PDB entry 8U9X | X-ray diffraction, 3.05 A resolution | chains A and F of the 14 polymer chains in the assembly

[Chain A]
Name: DNA-directed RNA polymerase II subunit RPB1
From: Saccharomyces cerevisiae
Reference sequence: P04050 (RPB1_YEAST); numbering as in UniProt (aligned over 1-1733)
Sequence (1733 residues; row label = number of the first residue in the row):
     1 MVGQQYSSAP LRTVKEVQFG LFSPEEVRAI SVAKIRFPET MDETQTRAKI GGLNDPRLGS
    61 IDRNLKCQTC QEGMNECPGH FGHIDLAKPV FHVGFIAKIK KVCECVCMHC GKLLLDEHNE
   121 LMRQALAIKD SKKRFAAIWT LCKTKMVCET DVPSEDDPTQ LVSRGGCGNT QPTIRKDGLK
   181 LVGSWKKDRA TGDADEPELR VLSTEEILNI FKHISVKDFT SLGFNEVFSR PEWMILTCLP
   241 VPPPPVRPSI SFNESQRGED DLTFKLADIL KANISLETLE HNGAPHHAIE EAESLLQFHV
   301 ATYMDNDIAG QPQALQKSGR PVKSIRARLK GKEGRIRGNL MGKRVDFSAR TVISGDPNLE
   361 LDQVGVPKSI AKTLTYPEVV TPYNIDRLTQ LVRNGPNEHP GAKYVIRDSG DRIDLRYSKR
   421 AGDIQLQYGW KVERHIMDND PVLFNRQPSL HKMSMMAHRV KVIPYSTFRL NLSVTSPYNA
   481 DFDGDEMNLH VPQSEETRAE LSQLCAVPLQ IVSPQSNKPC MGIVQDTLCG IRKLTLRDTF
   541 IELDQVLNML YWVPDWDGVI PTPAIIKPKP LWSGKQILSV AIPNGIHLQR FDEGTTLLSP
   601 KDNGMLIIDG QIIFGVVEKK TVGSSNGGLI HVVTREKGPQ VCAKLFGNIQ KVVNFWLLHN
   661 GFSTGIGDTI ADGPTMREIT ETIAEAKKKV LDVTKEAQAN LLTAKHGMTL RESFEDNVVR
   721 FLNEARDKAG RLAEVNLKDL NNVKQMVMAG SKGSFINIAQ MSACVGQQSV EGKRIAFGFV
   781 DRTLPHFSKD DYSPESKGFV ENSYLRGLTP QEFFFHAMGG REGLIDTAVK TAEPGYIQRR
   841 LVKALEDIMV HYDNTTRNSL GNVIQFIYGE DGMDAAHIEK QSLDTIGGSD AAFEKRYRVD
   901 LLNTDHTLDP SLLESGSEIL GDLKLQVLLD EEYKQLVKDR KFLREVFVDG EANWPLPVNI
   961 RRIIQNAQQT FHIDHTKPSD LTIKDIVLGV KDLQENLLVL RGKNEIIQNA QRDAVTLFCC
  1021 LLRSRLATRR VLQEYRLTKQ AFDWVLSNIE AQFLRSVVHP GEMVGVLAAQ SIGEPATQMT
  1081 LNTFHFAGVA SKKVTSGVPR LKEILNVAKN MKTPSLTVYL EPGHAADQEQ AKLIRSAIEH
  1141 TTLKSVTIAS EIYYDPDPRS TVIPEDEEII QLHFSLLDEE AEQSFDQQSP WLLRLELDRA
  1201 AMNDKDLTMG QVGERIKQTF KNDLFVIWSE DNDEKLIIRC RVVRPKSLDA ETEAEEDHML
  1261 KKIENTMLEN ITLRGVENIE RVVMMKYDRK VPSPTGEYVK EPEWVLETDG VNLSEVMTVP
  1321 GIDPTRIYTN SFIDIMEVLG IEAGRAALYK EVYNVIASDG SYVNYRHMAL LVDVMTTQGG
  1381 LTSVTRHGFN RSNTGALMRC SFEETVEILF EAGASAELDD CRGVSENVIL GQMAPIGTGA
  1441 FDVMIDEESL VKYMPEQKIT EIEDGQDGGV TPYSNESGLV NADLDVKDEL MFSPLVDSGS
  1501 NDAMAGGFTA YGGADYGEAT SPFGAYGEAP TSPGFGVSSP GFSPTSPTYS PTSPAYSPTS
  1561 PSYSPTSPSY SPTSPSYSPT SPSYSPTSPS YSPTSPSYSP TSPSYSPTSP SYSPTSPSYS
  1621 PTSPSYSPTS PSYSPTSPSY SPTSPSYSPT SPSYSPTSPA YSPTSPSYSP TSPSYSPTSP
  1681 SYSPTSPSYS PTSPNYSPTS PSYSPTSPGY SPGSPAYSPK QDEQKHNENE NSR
Disordered / not traced: 1-2, 154-162, 166, 187-197, 253-255, 319-320, 1157-1160, 1173-1186, 1244-1254, 1456-1733
Differences from the reference sequence: conflict Pro-834 (Thr in P04050)
Swiss-Prot annotation at these positions:
  - region: Pro-248 to Asp-260 (Lid loop), Asn-306 to Lys-323 (Rudder loop), Pro-810 to Glu-822 (Bridging helix)
  - binding site (Zn(2+)): Cys-67, Cys-70, Cys-77, His-80, Cys-107, Cys-110, Cys-148, Cys-167
  - binding site (Mg(2+)): Asp-481, Asp-483, Asp-485
  - modified residue: Thr-1471 (Phosphothreonine)
  - cross-link (Glycyl lysine isopeptide (Lys-Gly)): Lys-695 (interchain with G-Cter in ubiquitin), Lys-1246 (interchain with G-Cter in ubiquitin), Lys-1350 (interchain with G-Cter in ubiquitin)
Bound ions: Zn2+ site 1: Cys-67, Cys-70, Cys-77; Zn2+ site 2: Cys-107, Cys-110, Cys-167; Mn2+ site 1: Asp-481, Asp-485 (together with ATP); Mn2+ site 2: Asp-481, Asp-483 (together with ATP)
Small-molecule neighbours: ATP (adenosine-5'-triphosphate): Arg-446, Pro-448, Asn-479, Asp-481, Asp-483, Asp-485, Thr-831, Leu-1081, Phe-1084, His-1085
From the paper describing this entry:
  - conformationally variable residues (helix shift, side-chain flip): Arg-446, Ala-828
  - contacts within the chain: Arg-446/Asp-485 (hydrogen bond)
  - conformationally variable residues: Val-1094 (from molecular simulation)

[Chain F]
Name: DNA-directed RNA polymerases I, II, and III subunit RPABC2
From: Saccharomyces cerevisiae
Reference sequence: P20435 (RPAB2_YEAST); residue numbers follow UniProt; this construct covers 1-155
Sequence (155 residues; numbered 1 to 155; the number before each row is that of its first residue):
     1 MSDYEEAFND GNENFEDFDV EHFSDEETYE EKPQFKDGET TDANGKTIVT GGNGPEDFQQ
    61 HEQIRRKTLK EKAIPKDQRA TTPYMTKYER ARILGTRALQ ISMNAPVFVD LEGETDPLRI
   121 AMKELAEKKI PLVIRRYLPD GSFEDWSVEE LIVDL
Disordered / not traced: 1-71
Swiss-Prot annotation at these positions:
  - region: Leu-111 to Leu-132 (Leucine-zipper)
  - modified residue: Ser-24 (Phosphoserine)

[Chain A / chain F interface]
Contacting residue pairs (70):
  Val-379(A) / Ser-102(F)
  Val-380(A) / Asn-104(F)
  Thr-381(A) / Asn-104(F)
  Pro-382(A) / Asn-104(F)
  Tyr-383(A) / Val-107(F)
  Tyr-383(A) / Leu-111(F)  hydrophobic
  Tyr-383(A) / Glu-114(F)
  Tyr-383(A) / Thr-115(F)
  Tyr-383(A) / Ile-120(F)  hydrophobic
  Arg-387(A) / Thr-115(F)
  Gly-429(A) / Asn-104(F)
  Ser-494(A) / Leu-99(F)
  Glu-495(A) / Ala-98(F)
  Glu-495(A) / Leu-99(F)
  Glu-495(A) / Ser-102(F)
  Glu-495(A) / Pro-117(F)
  Glu-496(A) / Gly-95(F)
  Ala-499(A) / Ala-91(F)
  Ala-499(A) / Gly-95(F)
  Gln-503(A) / Ala-91(F)
  Leu-504(A) / Tyr-88(F)  hydrophobic
  Tyr-852(A) / Thr-81(F)
  Tyr-852(A) / Thr-86(F)
  Tyr-852(A) / Glu-89(F)  hydrogen bond
  Tyr-852(A) / Arg-136(F)
  Tyr-852(A) / Tyr-137(F)
  Asp-853(A) / Pro-139(F)
  Arg-857(A) / Pro-139(F)
  Arg-1001(A) / Ala-80(F)
  Arg-1001(A) / Pro-83(F)
  Leu-1054(A) / Tyr-84(F)
  Arg-1055(A) / Asp-154(F)  salt bridge
  Arg-1055(A) / Leu-155(F)  hydrogen bond (side chain-backbone)
  His-1059(A) / Thr-86(F)
  His-1059(A) / Lys-87(F)  hydrogen bond (side chain-backbone)
  Gly-1061(A) / Tyr-88(F)
  Glu-1062(A) / Lys-87(F)  salt bridge
  Glu-1062(A) / Tyr-88(F)
  Met-1433(A) / Arg-92(F)
  Gly-1437(A) / Tyr-88(F)
  Thr-1438(A) / Tyr-88(F)
  Thr-1438(A) / Arg-92(F)
  Phe-1441(A) / Tyr-88(F)
  Phe-1441(A) / Glu-89(F)
  Phe-1441(A) / Arg-92(F)
  Phe-1441(A) / Ile-134(F)  hydrophobic
  Phe-1441(A) / Tyr-137(F)
  Asp-1442(A) / Arg-92(F)  salt bridge
  Asp-1442(A) / Val-133(F)
  Asp-1442(A) / Ile-134(F)
  Asp-1442(A) / Arg-135(F)  hydrogen bond (backbone-backbone)
  Asp-1442(A) / Tyr-137(F)  hydrogen bond
  Val-1443(A) / Arg-92(F)
  Val-1443(A) / Val-133(F)
  Val-1443(A) / Ile-134(F)  hydrophobic
  Met-1444(A) / Leu-132(F)
  Met-1444(A) / Val-133(F)  hydrogen bond (backbone-backbone)
  Met-1444(A) / Arg-135(F)  hydrogen bond
  Ile-1445(A) / Pro-131(F)
  Ile-1445(A) / Leu-132(F)  hydrophobic
  Asp-1446(A) / Pro-131(F)
  Ser-1449(A) / Glu-149(F)
  Leu-1450(A) / Phe-108(F)  hydrophobic
  Lys-1452(A) / Glu-149(F)  salt bridge
  Tyr-1453(A) / Phe-108(F)  hydrophobic
  Tyr-1453(A) / Lys-128(F)  hydrogen bond (side chain-backbone)
  Tyr-1453(A) / Lys-129(F)
  Tyr-1453(A) / Ile-130(F)
  Tyr-1453(A) / Pro-131(F)  hydrophobic
  Tyr-1453(A) / Glu-149(F)  hydrogen bond
Also at the interface, not in a pair above, chain A (43 interface residues in all): His-851, Lys-1003, Ala-1051, Pro-1060, Arg-1422, Gly-1439, Ala-1440, Pro-1455
Also at the interface, not in a pair above, chain F (47 interface residues in all): Asp-77, Gln-78, Arg-79, Thr-82, Arg-90, Leu-94, Ile-101, Ala-105, Pro-106, Leu-118, Leu-138

[Summary]
Chain A and chain F form an interface of 43 and 47 residues respectively; the contacts include 9 hydrogen
bonds and 4 salt bridges. Among the polar pairs are Arg-1055(A)/Asp-154(F), Glu-1062(A)/Lys-87(F) and
Asp-1442(A)/Arg-92(F). Ligands of chain A: ATP. The paper reports conformational variability at Arg-446(A),
Ala-828(A) and Val-1094(A); contacts within the chain involving Arg-446(A) and Asp-485(A).
Here chain A is DNA-directed RNA polymerase II subunit RPB1 and chain F is DNA-directed RNA polymerases I, II,
and III subunit RPABC2, both from Saccharomyces cerevisiae. Entry 8U9X (Structural basis of transcription: RNA
polymerase II substrate binding and metal coordination at 3.0 A of ...) was determined by X-ray diffraction,
deposited together with 9BVT, 9BW0 and 8U9R.
